6FE4 - chains H and I of the 10 polymer chains in the assembly; structure by X-ray diffraction, 3.00 A resolution.

== Chain H (and I) ==
Name: Nb113
Organism: Vicugna pacos
Notes: chain I of this document is another copy of the same molecule, construct and numbering; everything in this record applies to it too
Sequence (119 residues; each row starts with the number of its first residue):
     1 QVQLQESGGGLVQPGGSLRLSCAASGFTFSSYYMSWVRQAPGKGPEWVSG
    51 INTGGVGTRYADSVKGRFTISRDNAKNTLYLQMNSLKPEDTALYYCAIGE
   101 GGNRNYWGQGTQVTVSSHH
Not modelled in the structure: 118-119 (chain I: fully traced)
Disulfide bonds: Cys22-Cys96

== Chain H / chain I interface ==
Pairs across the interface (6; chain H residue first):
  Gly54(H) - Gly26(I)
  Gly54(H) - Phe27(I)
  Gly55(H) - Val2(I)
  Val56(H) - Phe27(I)  hydrophobic
  Val56(H) - Tyr32(I)
  Gly57(H) - Tyr106(I)
Also at the interface, not in a pair above, chain H (5 interface residues in all): Thr53
Also at the interface, not in a pair above, chain I (6 interface residues in all): Ile98

== Summary ==
5 residues of chain H face 6 of chain I across their interface.
Both chains are Nb113 (Vicugna pacos). Entry 6FE4 (Crystal structure of the complex between Shiga toxin Stx2 B
subunit and neutralising Nb113) was determined by X-ray diffraction.
